PDB entry 8Q3B | electron microscopy, 2.69 A resolution | chains A and E of the 8 polymer chains in the assembly

# Chain A
Protein: DNA-directed RNA polymerase RPB1 homolog
Source organism: African swine fever virus BA71V
Notes: EC 2.7.7.6
UniProt: P42486 (RPB1_ASFB7); residue numbers follow UniProt; this construct covers 1-1450
Amino-acid sequence (1450 residues; each row starts with the number of its first residue):
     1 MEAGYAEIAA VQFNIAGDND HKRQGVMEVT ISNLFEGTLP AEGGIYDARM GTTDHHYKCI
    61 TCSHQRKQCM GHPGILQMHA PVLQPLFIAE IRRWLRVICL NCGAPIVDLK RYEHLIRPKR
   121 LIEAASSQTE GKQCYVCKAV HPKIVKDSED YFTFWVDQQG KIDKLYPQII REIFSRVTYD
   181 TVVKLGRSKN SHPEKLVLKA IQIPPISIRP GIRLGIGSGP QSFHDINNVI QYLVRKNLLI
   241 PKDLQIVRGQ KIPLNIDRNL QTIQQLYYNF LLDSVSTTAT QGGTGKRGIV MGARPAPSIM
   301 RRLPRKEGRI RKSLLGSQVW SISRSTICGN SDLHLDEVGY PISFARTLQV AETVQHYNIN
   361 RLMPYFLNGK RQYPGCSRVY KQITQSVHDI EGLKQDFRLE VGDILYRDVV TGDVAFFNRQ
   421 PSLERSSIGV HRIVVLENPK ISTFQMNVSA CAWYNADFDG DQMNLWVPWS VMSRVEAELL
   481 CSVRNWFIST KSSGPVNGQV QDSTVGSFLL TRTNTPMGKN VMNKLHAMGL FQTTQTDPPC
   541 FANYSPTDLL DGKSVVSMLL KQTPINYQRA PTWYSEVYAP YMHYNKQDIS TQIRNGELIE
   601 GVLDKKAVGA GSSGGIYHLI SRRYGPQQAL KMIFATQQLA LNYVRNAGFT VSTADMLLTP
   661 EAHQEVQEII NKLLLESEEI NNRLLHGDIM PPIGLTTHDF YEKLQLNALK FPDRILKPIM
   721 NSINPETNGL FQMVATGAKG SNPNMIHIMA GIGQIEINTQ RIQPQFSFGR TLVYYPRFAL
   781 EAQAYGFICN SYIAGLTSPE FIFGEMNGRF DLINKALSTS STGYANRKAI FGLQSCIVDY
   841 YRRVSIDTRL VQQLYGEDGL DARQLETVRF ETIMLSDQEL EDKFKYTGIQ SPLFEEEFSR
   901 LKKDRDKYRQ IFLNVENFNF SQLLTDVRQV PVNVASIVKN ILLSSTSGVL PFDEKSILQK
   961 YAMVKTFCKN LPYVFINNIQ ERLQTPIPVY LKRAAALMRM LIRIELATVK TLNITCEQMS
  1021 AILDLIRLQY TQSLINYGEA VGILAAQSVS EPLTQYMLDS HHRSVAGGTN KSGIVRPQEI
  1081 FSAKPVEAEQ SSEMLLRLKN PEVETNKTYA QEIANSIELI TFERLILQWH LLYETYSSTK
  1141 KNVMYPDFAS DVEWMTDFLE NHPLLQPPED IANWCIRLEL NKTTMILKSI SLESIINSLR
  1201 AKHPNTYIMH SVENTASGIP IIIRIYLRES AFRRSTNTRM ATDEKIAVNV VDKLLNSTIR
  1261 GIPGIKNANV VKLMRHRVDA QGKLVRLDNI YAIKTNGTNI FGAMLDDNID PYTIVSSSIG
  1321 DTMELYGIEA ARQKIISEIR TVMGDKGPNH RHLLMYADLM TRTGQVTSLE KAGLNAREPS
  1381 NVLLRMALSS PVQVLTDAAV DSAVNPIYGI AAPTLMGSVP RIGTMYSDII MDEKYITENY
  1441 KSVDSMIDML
Not modelled in the structure: 216-221, 278-293, 1446-1450
Metal / ion sites: Zn2+ site 1: C59, C62, H72; Zn2+ site 2: C99, C102, C134, C137; Mg2+: D457, D459, D461
Reported in the primary citation:
  - Mg2+ coordination: D457, D459, D461
  - catalytic residues: D457, D459, D461
  - conformationally variable residues (domain motion): L254

# Chain E
Protein: DNA-directed RNA polymerase RPB5 homolog
Source organism: African swine fever virus BA71V
UniProt: Q65181 (RPB5_ASFB7); numbering as in UniProt (aligned over 1-205)
Amino-acid sequence (205 residues; each row starts with the number of its first residue):
     1 MAMQKLFTYI YEFIEYRKMV LLEEKVPYDK FVQMVLNTGF FRINAETLNH GIVSVFIFGA
    61 NGKYVHHGGD MRTLLTNTLN EKKHYEELIL IVDKPVLSKK NILDIIVEQR AANPTIVINI
   121 YPYHLFCINI PKVSAIPKHK LITQEEAQEF LGREYLQPQD LMQISASDPP VVWLGGRPGD
   181 FVQIERPSET AMHAVVIRFI TKSKI

# How chain A and chain E interact
Contacting residue pairs (85):
  Y841(A) - R153(E)  hydrogen bond (side chain-backbone)
  Y841(A) - E154(E)
  Y841(A) - Y155(E)
  R843(A) - E154(E)  salt bridge
  R843(A) - L156(E)
  T848(A) - D160(E)
  R849(A) - D160(E)
  L850(A) - L156(E)  hydrophobic
  L850(A) - D160(E)  hydrogen bond (backbone-backbone)
  L850(A) - M162(E)
  V851(A) - M162(E)
  Q853(A) - F150(E)
  Q853(A) - E154(E)  hydrogen bond
  G856(A) - T190(E)  hydrogen bond (backbone-side chain)
  E857(A) - S188(E)
  E857(A) - T190(E)
  E857(A) - A191(E)
  E857(A) - A194(E)
  D858(A) - T190(E)
  K907(A) - H193(E)
  Y908(A) - M192(E)  hydrophobic
  I911(A) - M192(E)
  I911(A) - H193(E)
  N914(A) - S134(E)
  V915(A) - E189(E)
  F918(A) - A135(E)  hydrophobic
  Q922(A) - E189(E)  hydrogen bond
  R928(A) - E189(E)  hydrogen bond (side chain-backbone)
  I976(A) - R153(E)
  P988(A) - R153(E)
  V989(A) - V195(E)  hydrophobic
  Y990(A) - R153(E)  hydrogen bond
  Y990(A) - E154(E)  hydrogen bond
  Y990(A) - V195(E)
  R993(A) - E185(E)  salt bridge
  R993(A) - H193(E)
  R993(A) - V195(E)
  A996(A) - H193(E)
  L997(A) - T190(E)
  F1301(A) - H124(E)
  F1301(A) - C127(E)  hydrophobic
  M1304(A) - K5(E)
  M1304(A) - I128(E)  hydrophobic
  L1305(A) - A2(E)
  L1305(A) - K5(E)
  D1307(A) - K5(E)  salt bridge
  P1311(A) - I128(E)
  Y1312(A) - Y9(E)
  Y1312(A) - I128(E)  hydrophobic
  Y1312(A) - N129(E)
  Y1312(A) - S134(E)  hydrogen bond (backbone-side chain)
  E1324(A) - K94(E)  salt bridge
  E1324(A) - H124(E)
  L1325(A) - H124(E)
  L1325(A) - P169(E)
  Y1326(A) - V133(E)  hydrophobic
  Y1326(A) - I136(E)
  Y1326(A) - P169(E)
  Y1326(A) - P170(E)
  G1327(A) - D168(E)
  G1327(A) - P169(E)
  I1328(A) - I164(E)  hydrophobic
  I1328(A) - D168(E)  hydrogen bond (backbone-side chain)
  E1329(A) - P137(E)
  E1329(A) - H139(E)
  E1329(A) - I184(E)
  E1329(A) - R186(E)  salt bridge
  E1329(A) - R198(E)  salt bridge
  A1330(A) - A135(E)
  R1332(A) - R186(E)
  Q1333(A) - P187(E)  hydrogen bond (side chain-backbone)
  R1340(A) - E189(E)  salt bridge
  H1350(A) - E189(E)  salt bridge
  R1351(A) - T190(E)
  L1354(A) - T190(E)
  D1358(A) - R186(E)  salt bridge
  T1361(A) - R198(E)  hydrogen bond (backbone-side chain)
  R1362(A) - D160(E)
  R1362(A) - L161(E)  hydrogen bond (side chain-backbone)
  R1362(A) - M162(E)
  R1362(A) - Q163(E)  hydrogen bond (backbone-backbone)
  R1362(A) - R198(E)
  T1363(A) - Q163(E)
  G1364(A) - Q163(E)  hydrogen bond (backbone-backbone)
  G1364(A) - R198(E)
Other interface residues (no listed pair), chain A (57 interface residues in all): F912, N917, Q929, A994, M1000, T1313, M1323, Q1365
Other interface residues (no listed pair), chain E (45 interface residues in all): M1, Y123, I130, K132, S165

# Summary
57 residues of chain A and 45 residues of chain E are in contact, with 15 hydrogen bonds and 9 salt bridges.
Polar pairs include R843(A)-E154(E), R993(A)-E185(E) and D1307(A)-K5(E). The Zn2+ site 1 is built by C59(A),
C62(A) and H72(A). The paper reports catalytic residues D457(A), D459(A) and D461(A); Mg2+ coordination by
D457(A), D459(A) and D461(A).
Chain A is DNA-directed RNA polymerase RPB1 homolog and chain E is DNA-directed RNA polymerase RPB5 homolog,
both from African swine fever virus BA71V; the structure, The closed state of the ASFV apo-RNA polymerase, was
determined by electron microscopy (same publication as 8Q3K).
